PDB entry 8XSB | X-ray diffraction, 3.06 A resolution | chains A and B of the 4 polymer chains in the assembly

[Chain A]
Name: Aryl hydrocarbon receptor nuclear translocator
Source organism: Homo sapiens
Reference sequence: P27540 (ARNT_HUMAN); residues 85-465 here = UniProt positions 85-465
Chain sequence (382 residues; each row starts with the number of its first residue):
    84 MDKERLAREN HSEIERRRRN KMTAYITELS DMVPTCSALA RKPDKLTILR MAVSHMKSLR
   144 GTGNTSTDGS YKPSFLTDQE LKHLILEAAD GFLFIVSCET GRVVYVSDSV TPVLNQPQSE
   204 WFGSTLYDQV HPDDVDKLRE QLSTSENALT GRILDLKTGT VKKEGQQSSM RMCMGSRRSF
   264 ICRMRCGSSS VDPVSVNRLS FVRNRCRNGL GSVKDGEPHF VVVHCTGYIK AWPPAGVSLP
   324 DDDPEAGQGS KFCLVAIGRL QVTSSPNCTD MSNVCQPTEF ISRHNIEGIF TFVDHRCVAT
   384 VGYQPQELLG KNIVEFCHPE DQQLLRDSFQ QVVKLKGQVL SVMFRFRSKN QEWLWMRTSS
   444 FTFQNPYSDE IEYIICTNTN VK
Unresolved in the structure: 122-124, 144-155, 228-258, 270-299, 345-359, 465
Differences from the reference sequence: initiating methionine (84)
UniProt features mapped onto this chain:
  - region: Leu167 to Ala171 (Mediates the transcription activity and dimerization of the AHR:ARNT complex)
  - mutagenesis: Arg91 (R91A: Diminishes DNA interaction), Asn93 (N93A: Diminishes DNA interaction), His94 (H94A: Severely diminishes DNA interaction), Glu98 (E98A: Severely diminishes DNA interaction), Arg99 (R99A: Diminishes DNA interaction), Arg101 (R101A: Severely diminishes DNA interaction), Arg102 (R102A: Severely diminishes DNA interaction)

[Chain B]
Name: Aryl hydrocarbon receptor
Source organism: Sus scrofa
Reference sequence: I3LF82 (I3LF82_PIG); residue numbers follow UniProt; this construct covers 26-413
Chain sequence (395 residues; numbered 25 to 419; the number before each row is that of its first residue):
    25 MIPAEGIKSN PSKRHRDRLN TELDRLASLL PFPQDVINKL DKLSVLRLSV SYLRAKSFFD
    85 VSLKSSPADR NGVQDNCRTK FREGLNLQEG EFLLQALNGF VLVVTTDALV FYASSTIQDY
   145 LGFQQSDVIH QSVYELIHTE DRAEFQRQLH WALNPSQCPD SGQRIDEASG LSQPAAYYNP
   205 EQLPPENSFM ERCFVCRLRC LLDNSSGFLA MNFQGRLKYL HGQNKKGKDG SILPPQLALF
   265 AIATPLQPPS ILEIRTKNFI FRTKHKLDFT PTGCDAKGKI VLGYTEAELC MRGTGYQFIH
   325 AADMLYCAEY HVRMIKTGES GMIVFRLLTK DNRWTWVQSN ARLVYKNGRP DYIIATQRPL
   385 TDEEGKEHLR KRTLKLPFMF ATGEAVLYEH HHHHH
Unresolved in the structure: 25-32, 89-95, 175-213, 227-230, 273-276, 414-419
Differences from the reference sequence: initiating methionine (25); expression tag (414-419)
Small-molecule neighbours: indirubin (JY6; (3Z)-3-(3-oxidanylidene-1H-indol-2-ylidene)-1H-indol-2-one): Thr287, His289, Phe293, Pro295, Leu306, Leu313, Gly319, Tyr320, Phe322, Ile323, Cys331, His335, Ile347, Phe349, Leu351, Ser363, Ala379, Gln381
What the authors report for this chain:
  - binding site for indirubin: His289, Phe293, Gly319, Cys331, Phe349, Leu351, Ser363, Ala379, Gln381
  - conformationally variable residues (side-chain flip): Tyr330, Ile347, Val348, Phe349
  - contacts within the chain: Val348-Arg396 (hydrogen bond), Asp327-Arg396 (salt bridge)
  - mutagenesis - H289A, F293A, H324A, Y330E, Y330R, F349A, L351A, R396E: decreased signaling
  - allosteric site: Asp327, Val348, Phe349, Arg396 (proposed by the authors, not directly observed)
  - mutagenesis - Y330A: decreased signaling in response to Tapinarof, FICZ, and Indirubin
  - mutagenesis - R396E: decreased localization

[Chain A / chain B interface]
Pairs across the interface (196):
  Arg101(A) with Leu67(B)
  Met105(A) with Leu67(B), hydrophobic; Leu70(B), hydrophobic
  Tyr108(A) with Leu67(B); Leu70(B), hydrophobic; Arg71(B); Val74(B); His154(B)
  Glu111(A) with Val74(B); Arg78(B), salt bridge; His154(B), salt bridge
  Leu112(A) with Leu70(B), hydrophobic; Val74(B), hydrophobic; Leu77(B), hydrophobic
  Asp114(A) with Asn248(B), hydrogen bond (backbone-side chain); Lys250(B)
  Met115(A) with Leu77(B), hydrophobic; Arg78(B); Gln247(B); Asn248(B)
  Val116(A) with Leu77(B), hydrophobic
  Ser120(A) with Lys250(B), hydrogen bond (backbone-side chain)
  Leu129(A) with Arg42(B); Leu43(B), hydrophobic; Glu46(B)
  Leu132(A) with Leu43(B), hydrophobic; Glu46(B); Leu50(B), hydrophobic; Leu70(B), hydrophobic
  Arg133(A) with Glu46(B), salt bridge
  Val136(A) with Glu46(B); Arg49(B); Leu50(B), hydrophobic; Leu53(B)
  Met139(A) with Leu50(B), hydrophobic; Leu53(B); Leu54(B); Ser73(B); Tyr76(B), hydrophobic; Leu77(B), hydrophobic
  Lys140(A) with Leu53(B)
  Leu142(A) with Tyr76(B); Leu77(B), hydrophobic; Lys80(B)
  Arg143(A) with Leu53(B), hydrogen bond (side chain-backbone); Pro55(B); Tyr76(B)
  Pro156(A) with Pro55(B); Pro57(B)
  Ser157(A) with Pro55(B)
  Phe158(A) with Pro55(B); Phe56(B), hydrophobic; Ser75(B); Tyr76(B); Tyr136(B), hydrophobic
  Leu159(A) with Phe83(B), hydrophobic; Tyr136(B), hydrophobic
  Asp161(A) with Asn110(B); Leu111(B); Gln112(B); Glu113(B), hydrogen bond (side chain-backbone); Gly114(B), hydrogen bond (side chain-backbone); Glu115(B), hydrogen bond (side chain-backbone)
  Gln162(A) with Leu87(B)
  Glu163(A) with Lys80(B), salt bridge; Phe83(B); Leu87(B)
  Leu164(A) with Gly114(B); Leu118(B), hydrophobic
  Lys165(A) with Glu113(B), salt bridge; Gly114(B); Leu117(B)
  His166(A) with Phe83(B); Ser86(B), hydrogen bond; Leu87(B)
  Leu167(A) with Phe83(B), hydrophobic; Val127(B), hydrophobic; Tyr136(B), hydrophobic; Phe264(B), hydrophobic
  Ile168(A) with Gly114(B); Leu117(B), hydrophobic; Leu118(B); Leu121(B), hydrophobic; Val125(B), hydrophobic
  Leu169(A) with Leu117(B), hydrophobic
  Glu170(A) with Arg240(B), hydrogen bond (backbone-side chain); Lys242(B), salt bridge
  Ala171(A) with Gly239(B); Arg240(B); Phe264(B); Ala265(B)
  Ala172(A) with Ile266(B), hydrophobic
  Asp173(A) with Arg240(B), salt bridge
  Leu176(A) with Phe116(B), hydrophobic; Leu117(B), hydrophobic
  Val187(A) with Phe105(B), hydrophobic
  Tyr188(A) with Arg106(B); Leu109(B), hydrophobic; Asn110(B); Glu113(B), hydrogen bond
  Ser190(A) with Glu113(B)
  Asp191(A) with Gly96(B); Glu113(B)
  Pro200(A) with Gln98(B)
  Gln201(A) with Gly96(B); Val97(B); Gln98(B), hydrogen bond (backbone-side chain)
  Ser202(A) with Gln98(B), hydrogen bond; Asn100(B), hydrogen bond; Cys101(B)
  Phe205(A) with Val97(B), hydrophobic; Cys101(B), hydrophobic; Arg106(B)
  Glu223(A) with Lys354(B), salt bridge
  Arg260(A) with Gln119(B), hydrogen bond (side chain-backbone); Ala120(B), hydrogen bond (side chain-backbone); Asn122(B)
  Thr309(A) with Ala120(B), hydrogen bond (side chain-backbone)
  Gly310(A) with Ala120(B)
  Tyr311(A) with Phe116(B); Gln119(B); Ala120(B)
  Trp315(A) with Phe105(B), hydrophobic
  Pro317(A) with Phe105(B); Leu109(B), hydrophobic
  Val320(A) with Phe105(B), hydrophobic; Gly108(B); Leu109(B); Gln112(B)
  Ser321(A) with Phe105(B)
  Leu322(A) with Phe105(B), hydrophobic
  Pro323(A) with Lys104(B)
  Asp326(A) with Thr103(B); Lys104(B); Phe105(B), hydrogen bond (side chain-backbone)
  Glu328(A) with Phe105(B)
  Val338(A) with Ala120(B)
  Ile340(A) with Leu117(B); Ala120(B), hydrophobic; Leu121(B), hydrophobic
  Arg342(A) with Leu121(B); Ile266(B)
  Gln344(A) with Gln238(B)
  Ile364(A) with Phe402(B), hydrophobic; Ala405(B), hydrophobic
  Arg366(A) with Gln321(B); Ile323(B), hydrogen bond (side chain-backbone); His324(B); Ala325(B); Met328(B)
  Phe373(A) with Val410(B)
  Thr374(A) with Ala409(B); Val410(B), hydrogen bond (backbone-backbone)
  Phe375(A) with His324(B); Ala325(B), hydrophobic; Trp358(B), hydrophobic; Gly407(B); Glu408(B); Ala409(B), hydrophobic
  Val376(A) with Gly407(B); Glu408(B), hydrogen bond (backbone-backbone)
  Asp377(A) with Thr406(B)
  His378(A) with Thr406(B), hydrogen bond (backbone-backbone); Gly407(B); Glu408(B), salt bridge
  Pro388(A) with Glu408(B)
  Gln389(A) with Glu408(B)
  Leu392(A) with Glu408(B); Ala409(B); Val410(B), hydrophobic
  Gly393(A) with Tyr412(B)
  Phe444(A) with Phe402(B), hydrophobic
  Phe446(A) with Tyr320(B), hydrophobic; Met328(B); Leu329(B), hydrophobic; Ala332(B), hydrophobic
  Asn448(A) with Asp292(B), hydrogen bond (side chain-backbone); Thr318(B); Tyr320(B); His335(B)
  Pro449(A) with Tyr320(B); Ala332(B); His335(B); Val336(B), hydrophobic; Ile339(B)
  Tyr450(A) with Leu291(B); Asp292(B); Ile339(B), hydrophobic
  Ser451(A) with Asp292(B)
  Glu455(A) with Thr318(B), hydrogen bond; Tyr320(B); Gln321(B), hydrogen bond (backbone-side chain)
  Tyr456(A) with Tyr320(B), hydrogen bond (side chain-backbone); Gln321(B); Met328(B)
  Ile458(A) with Phe402(B), hydrophobic
Interface residues without a listed pair, chain A (94 interface residues in all): Lys104, Ile109, Lys128, Ala135, His138, Thr160, Ile178, Lys313, Ala318, Gly319, Pro327, Ala339, Ile372
Interface residues without a listed pair, chain B (97 interface residues in all): His39, Leu47, Lys66, Leu72, Ala79, Ser81, Phe82, Tyr144, Gln149, Ile153, Gln155, Gly246

[Overview]
The interface between chain A and chain B involves 94 residues on one side and 97 on the other; the contacts
include 24 hydrogen bonds and 9 salt bridges. Polar contacts include Glu111(A)-Arg78(B), Glu111(A)-His154(B)
and Arg133(A)-Glu46(B). The paper reports a binding site for indirubin at His289(B), Phe293(B) and Gly319(B)
among others; H289A, F293A and H324A of chain B, among others, reduce signaling; 9 substitutions were tested
in all.
Here chain A is Aryl hydrocarbon receptor nuclear translocator (Homo sapiens) and chain B is Aryl hydrocarbon
receptor (Sus scrofa). Entry 8XSB (Crystal structure of the DNA-bound AHR-ARNT heterodimer in complex with
Indirubin) was determined by X-ray diffraction together with 8XS6, 8XS7, 8XS8, 8XS9 and 8XSA from the same
study.
